PDB entry 3UBJ | X-ray diffraction, 2.25 A resolution | chains A and D of the 6 polymer chains in the assembly

Chain A:
Name: Hemagglutinin HA1
Organism: Influenza A virus
Notes: fragment: Ectodomain HA1, residues 18-344
UniProtKB: C3W5S1 (C3W5S1_I09A0); the construct lacks a stretch of the UniProt sequence, so the offset changes along the chain: 11-55 = UniProt 18-62; 56-83 = UniProt 64-91; 84-90 = UniProt 93-99; 91-116 = UniProt 101-126; 3 more segments
Chain sequence (329 residues; each row starts with the number of its first residue; a row labelled like 116A-116C holds insertion residues (116A, then the next letters in order)):
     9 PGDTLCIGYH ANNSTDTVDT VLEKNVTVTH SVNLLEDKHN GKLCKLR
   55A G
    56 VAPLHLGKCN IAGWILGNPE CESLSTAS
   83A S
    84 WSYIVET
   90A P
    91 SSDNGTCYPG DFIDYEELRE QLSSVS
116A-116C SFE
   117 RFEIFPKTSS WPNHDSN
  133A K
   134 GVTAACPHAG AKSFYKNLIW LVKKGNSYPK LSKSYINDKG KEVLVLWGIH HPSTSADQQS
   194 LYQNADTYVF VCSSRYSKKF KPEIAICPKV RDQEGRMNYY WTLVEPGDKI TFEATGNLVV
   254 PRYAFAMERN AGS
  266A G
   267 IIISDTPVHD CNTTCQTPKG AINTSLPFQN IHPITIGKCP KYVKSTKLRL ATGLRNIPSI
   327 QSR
Disordered / not traced: 9-10, 326-329
Differences from the reference sequence: expression tag (9-10); engineered mutation Cys205 (Gly219 in C3W5S1), Cys220 (Arg234 in C3W5S1)
Cystine bridges: Cys52-Cys277, Cys64-Cys76, Cys97-Cys139, Cys281-Cys305
Covalent attachments: N-acetylglucosamine (NAG) linked to Asn94, Asn289
From the paper describing this entry:
  - conformationally variable residues: Gln226
  - mutagenesis - G205C/R220C: increased stability (proposed by the authors, not directly observed)
  - mutagenesis - T200A: increased binding to glycan array (citing earlier work)
  - mutagenesis - D225G: increased binding to alpha2-3-linked glycans (citing earlier work)
  - mutagenesis - D225G: decreased binding to alpha2-6-linked glycans (citing earlier work)

Chain D:
Name: Hemagglutinin HA2
Organism: Influenza a virus
Notes: fragment: Ectodomain HA2, residues 345-520
UniProtKB: C3W5S1 (C3W5S1_I09A0); residues 1-174 here correspond to UniProt positions 345-518 (UniProt number = residue number + 344)
Chain sequence (177 residues; row label = number of the first residue in the row):
     1 GLFGAIAGFI EGGWTGMVDG WYGYHHQNEQ GSGYAADLKS TQNAIDEITN KVNSVIEKMN
    61 TQFTAVGKEF NHLEKRIENL NKKVDDGFLD IWTYNAELLV LLENERTLDY HDSNVKNLYE
   121 KVRSQLKNNA KEIGNGCFEF YHKCDNTCME SVKNGTYDYP KYSEEAKLNR EEIDSGR
Disordered / not traced: 171-177
Differences from the reference sequence: expression tag (175-177)
Cystine bridges: Cys144-Cys148
Covalent attachments: N-acetylglucosamine (NAG) linked to Asn154

How chain A and chain D interact:
Pairs across the interface (14):
  Asp104(A) - Leu73(D)
  Glu106(A) - Arg76(D)
  Glu107(A) - Leu73(D)
  Glu107(A) - Glu74(D)  hydrogen bond (side chain-backbone)
  Glu107(A) - Lys75(D)  hydrogen bond (side chain-backbone)
  Glu107(A) - Arg76(D)  salt bridge
  Glu110(A) - Lys75(D)
  Glu110(A) - Arg76(D)
  Glu110(A) - Asn79(D)  hydrogen bond
  Gln111(A) - His72(D)  hydrogen bond (side chain-backbone)
  Gln111(A) - Lys75(D)
  Arg208(A) - His72(D)
  Trp234(A) - Leu73(D)  hydrophobic
  Lys307(A) - Asp90(D)  salt bridge
Interface residues without a listed pair, chain A (11 interface residues in all): Arg262, Pro293, Phe294
Interface residues without a listed pair, chain D (8 interface residues in all): Tyr94

Summary:
11 residues of chain A and 8 residues of chain D are in contact, with 4 hydrogen bonds and 2 salt bridges.
Among the polar pairs are Glu107(A)-Arg76(D), Lys307(A)-Asp90(D) and Glu107(A)-Glu74(D). From the paper:
G205C/R220C of chain A increase stability; conformational variability at Gln226(A); 3 substitutions were
tested in all.
Chain A is Hemagglutinin HA1 (Influenza A virus) and chain D is Hemagglutinin HA2 (Influenza a virus); the
structure, Influenza hemagglutinin from the 2009 pandemic in complex with ligand LSTa, was determined by X-ray
diffraction together with 3UBE, 3UBN and 3UBQ from the same study.
